Entry 8RH1 (electron microscopy, 3.45 A resolution); this record covers chains G and C of the 9 polymer chains in the assembly.

Chain G:
Protein: HDIT101 Fab light chain
Source organism: Homo sapiens
Notes: antibody fragment or engineered binder
Sequence (218 residues; row label = number of the first residue in the row):
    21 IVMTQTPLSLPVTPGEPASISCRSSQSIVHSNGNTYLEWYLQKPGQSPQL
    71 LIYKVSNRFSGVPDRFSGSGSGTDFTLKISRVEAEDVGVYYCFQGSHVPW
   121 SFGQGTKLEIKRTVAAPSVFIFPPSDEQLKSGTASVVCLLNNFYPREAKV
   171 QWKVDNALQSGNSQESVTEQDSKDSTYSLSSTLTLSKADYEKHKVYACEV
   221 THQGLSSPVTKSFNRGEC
Not modelled in the structure: 132-238
Disulfides: C42-C112

Chain C:
Protein: Envelope glycoprotein B
Source organism: Human herpesvirus 2 strain G
Reference sequence: A0A0D4CHI5 (A0A0D4CHI5_HHV2G); residues 22-724 here = UniProt positions 22-724
Sequence (703 residues; row label = number of the first residue in the row):
    22 AAPAAPRASGGVAATVAANGGPASRPPPVPSPATTRARKRKTKKPPERPE
    72 ATPPPDANATVAAGHATLRAHLREIKVENADAQFYVCPPPTGATVVQFEQ
   122 PRRCPTRPEGQNYTEGIAVVFKENIAPYKFKATMYYKDVTVSQVWFGHRY
   172 SQFMGIFEDRAPVPFEEVIDKINAKGVCRSTAKYVRNNMETTAFHRDDHE
   222 TDMELKPAKVATRTSRGWHTTDLKYNPSRVEAFHRYGTTVNCIVEEVDAR
   272 SVYPYDEFVLATGDFVYMSPFYGYREGSHTEHTSYAADRFKQVDGFYARD
   322 LTTKARATSPTTRNLLTTPKFTVAWDWVPKRPAVCTMTKWQEVDEMLRAE
   372 YGGSFRFSSDAISTTFTTNLTQYSLSRVDLGDCIGRDAREAIDRMFARKY
   422 NATHIKVGQPQYYLATGGFLIAYQPLLSNTLAELYVREYMREQDRKPRNA
   472 TPAPLREAPSANASVERIKTTSSIEFARLQFTYNHIQRHVNDMLGRIAVA
   522 WCELQNHELTLWNEARKLNPNAIASATVGRRASARMLGDVMAVSTCVPVA
   572 PDNVIVQNSMRVSSRPGTCYSRPLVSFRYEDQGPLIEGQLGENNELRLTR
   622 DALEPCTVGHRRYFIFGGGYVYFEEYAYSHQLSRADVTTVSTFIDLNITM
   672 LEDHEFVPLEVYTRHEIKDSGLLDYTEVQRRNQLHDLRFADIDTVIRADA
   722 NAA
Not modelled in the structure: 22-102, 452-485, 720-724
Disulfides: C108-C567, C125-C523, C199-C263, C356-C404, C590-C627
Differences from the reference sequence: engineered mutation A553 (Val in A0A0D4CHI5)

How chain G and chain C interact:
Residue-residue contacts - 14 pairs, chain G then chain C:
  Q46(G) - Y318(C)  hydrogen bond
  Q46(G) - T329(C)  hydrogen bond (side chain-backbone)
  Q46(G) - S330(C)
  Q46(G) - P331(C)
  H50(G) - R296(C)
  H50(G) - D315(C)  salt bridge
  H50(G) - T333(C)  hydrogen bond
  N52(G) - W348(C)
  Y56(G) - R296(C)
  Y56(G) - E297(C)  hydrogen bond
  G115(G) - R296(C)  hydrogen bond (backbone-side chain)
  S116(G) - R296(C)  hydrogen bond (backbone-side chain)
  S116(G) - D315(C)
  V118(G) - D315(C)
Other interface residues (no listed pair), chain G (9 interface residues in all): S51, H117
Other interface residues (no listed pair), chain C (12 interface residues in all): G316, T332, P350

In short:
9 residues of chain G and 12 residues of chain C are in contact; the contacts include 6 hydrogen bonds and 1
salt bridge. Among the polar pairs are H50(G)-D315(C), Q46(G)-Y318(C) and Q46(G)-T329(C).
Chain G is HDIT101 Fab light chain (Homo sapiens) and chain C is Envelope glycoprotein B (Human herpesvirus 2
strain G); the structure, Trimeric HSV-2F gB ectodomain in postfusion conformation with three bound HDIT101
Fab molecules, was determined by electron microscopy (same publication as 8RGZ).
